Entry 3AZK (X-ray diffraction, 3.20 A resolution); this record covers chains D and J of the 10 polymer chains in the assembly.

# Chain D
Name: Histone H2B type 1-J
Source organism: Homo sapiens
UniProt: P06899 (H2B1J_HUMAN); residues 0-125 here correspond to UniProt positions 1-126 (UniProt number = residue number + 1)
Amino-acid sequence (129 residues; each row starts with the number of its first residue; numbers below 1 keep their minus sign (Gly-3 is residue -3)):
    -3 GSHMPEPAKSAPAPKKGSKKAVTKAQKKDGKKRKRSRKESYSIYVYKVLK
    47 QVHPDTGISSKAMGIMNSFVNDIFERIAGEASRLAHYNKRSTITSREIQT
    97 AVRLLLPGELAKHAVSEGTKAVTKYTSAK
Disordered / not traced: -3 to 29, 125
Sequence notes: expression tag (-3 to -1)
Curated features (UniProtKB/Swiss-Prot):
  - modified residue: Pro1 (N-acetylproline), Glu2 (ADP-ribosyl glutamic acid), Lys5 (N6-(2-hydroxyisobutyryl)lysine), Ser6 (ADP-ribosylserine), Lys11 (N6-(beta-hydroxybutyryl)lysine), Lys12 (N6-(2-hydroxyisobutyryl)lysine), Ser14 (Phosphoserine), Lys15 (N6-acetyllysine), Lys16 (N6-(beta-hydroxybutyryl)lysine), Lys20 (N6-(2-hydroxyisobutyryl)lysine), Lys23 (N6-(2-hydroxyisobutyryl)lysine), Lys24 (N6-(2-hydroxyisobutyryl)lysine), Lys34 (N6-(2-hydroxyisobutyryl)lysine), Glu35 (PolyADP-ribosyl glutamic acid), Ser36 (Phosphoserine), Lys43 (N6-(2-hydroxyisobutyryl)lysine), Lys46 (N6-(2-hydroxyisobutyryl)lysine), Lys57 (N6,N6-dimethyllysine), Arg79 (Dimethylated arginine), Lys85 (N6,N6,N6-trimethyllysine) and 6 more in UniProt
  - glycosylation: Ser112 (O-linked (GlcNAc) serine)
  - cross-link (Glycyl lysine isopeptide (Lys-Gly)): Lys5 (interchain with G-Cter in SUMO2), Lys20 (interchain with G-Cter in SUMO2), Lys34 (interchain with G-Cter in ubiquitin), Lys120 (interchain with G-Cter in ubiquitin)
Ion coordination: Mn2+ near Val48 (its only coordinating residue here)

# Chain J
Molecule: 146-nt DNA strand
Sequence (146 nucleotides; numbered 147 to 292; the number before each row is that of its first residue):
   147 ATCAATATCCACCTGCAGATTCTACCAAAAGTGTATTTGGAAACTGCTCC
   197 ATCAAAAGGCATGTTCAGCTGAATTCAGCTGAACATGCCTTTTGATGGAG
   247 CAGTTTCCAAATACACTTTTGGTAGAATCTGCAGGTGGATATTGAT
Disordered / not traced: 147
Ion coordination: Mn2+ site 1 near DG217 (its only coordinating residue here); Mn2+ site 2 near DG267 (its only coordinating residue here); Mn2+ site 3 near DG280 (its only coordinating residue here)

# Interface between chain D and chain J
Residue-residue contacts (15):
  Lys30(D) - DG192(J)  hydrogen bond to the phosphate
  Lys30(D) - DC193(J)  salt bridge to the phosphate
  Arg31(D) - DC193(J)  hydrogen bond to the phosphate
  Arg31(D) - DT194(J)  salt bridge to the phosphate
  Arg31(D) - DG271(J)  phosphate contact
  Arg33(D) - DT269(J)  phosphate contact
  Arg33(D) - DA270(J)  phosphate contact
  Lys34(D) - DT269(J)  hydrogen bond to the phosphate
  Lys34(D) - DA270(J)  hydrogen bond to the phosphate
  Glu35(D) - DT269(J)  phosphate contact
  Ser36(D) - DT269(J)  hydrogen bond to the phosphate
  Ile39(D) - DG268(J)  sugar contact
  Ile39(D) - DT269(J)  base contact
  Tyr40(D) - DG268(J)  hydrogen bond to the phosphate
  Lys85(D) - DT250(J)  salt bridge to the phosphate
Other interface residues (no listed pair), chain D (10 interface residues in all): Lys43

# Summary
The interface between chain D and chain J involves 10 residues on one side and 8 on the other; the contacts
include 6 hydrogen bonds and 3 salt bridges. Polar contacts include Lys30(D)-DG192(J), Arg31(D)-DC193(J) and
Lys34(D)-DT269(J).
Chain D is Histone H2B type 1-J (Homo sapiens) and chain J is a 146-nt DNA strand; the structure, Crystal
Structure of Human Nucleosome Core Particle Containing H4K59Q mutation, was determined by X-ray diffraction
together with 3AYW, 3AZE, 3AZF, 3AZG, 3AZH, 3AZJ and 3 further entries from the same study.
